6TCZ - chains a and b of the 28 polymer chains in the assembly; structure by electron microscopy, 3.40 A resolution.

Chain a:
Protein: Proteasome subunit alpha type
Organism: Leishmania donovani
Notes: EC 3.4.25.1
Sequence (250 residues; numbered 1 to 250; the number before each row is that of its first residue):
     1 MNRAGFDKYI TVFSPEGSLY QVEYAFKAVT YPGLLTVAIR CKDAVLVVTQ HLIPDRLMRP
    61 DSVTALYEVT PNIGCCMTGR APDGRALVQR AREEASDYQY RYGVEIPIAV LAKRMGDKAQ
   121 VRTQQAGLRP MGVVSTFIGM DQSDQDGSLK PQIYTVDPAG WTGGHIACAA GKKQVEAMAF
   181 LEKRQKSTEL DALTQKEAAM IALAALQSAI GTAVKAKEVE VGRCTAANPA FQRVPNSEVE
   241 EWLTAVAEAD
Not modelled in the structure: 1-3, 249-250

Chain b:
Protein: Proteasome subunit alpha type
Organism: Leishmania donovani
Notes: EC 3.4.25.1
Sequence (231 residues; row label = number of the first residue in the row):
     1 MSEAFYGLTT FSPSGKLIQI EYATTAAGKG TTALGVKATD GVVIAAKKKA PSTLVDASSI
    61 QKVFVLDEHV GCTYSGMGPD CRVLIDSARK NCQQYKLMYN EPIPISQLVR KISAIYQEFT
   121 QSGGVRPFGC SLLVAGVDAN GYHLYQVDPS GTFWAWKATA IGTGSPDAKA FLEKRYTVDM
   181 ELEDAVHTAL LTLKEGFDGQ MTSENTQVGR VVENRFEILS VDQLRDYLDQ I
Not modelled in the structure: 1-2

How chain a and chain b interact:
Residue-residue contacts - 52 pairs, chain a then chain b:
  I10(a) with L8(b), hydrophobic
  T11(a) with R126(b)
  V12(a) with L8(b), hydrophobic; Q19(b)
  F13(a) with Q19(b), hydrogen bond (backbone-side chain); Y22(b); A23(b), hydrophobic; M77(b), hydrophobic; R126(b); P127(b)
  S14(a) with Y22(b)
  P15(a) with Y22(b), hydrophobic
  E16(a) with K29(b), hydrogen bond (backbone-side chain)
  G17(a) with Y22(b); A26(b); K29(b), hydrogen bond (backbone-side chain)
  S18(a) with K29(b)
  L19(a) with M77(b), hydrophobic; R126(b)
  R40(a) with D56(b), salt bridge
  K113(a) with R82(b); D86(b), salt bridge
  D117(a) with V83(b)
  Q120(a) with P79(b); D80(b), hydrogen bond; V83(b)
  T123(a) with R126(b), hydrogen bond (backbone-side chain)
  Q124(a) with F119(b); G124(b); V125(b); R126(b), hydrogen bond (backbone-backbone); F128(b)
  Q125(a) with G124(b)
  A126(a) with A4(b), hydrophobic; G124(b), hydrogen bond (backbone-backbone)
  Y154(a) with S59(b)
  A159(a) with P79(b)
  W161(a) with G78(b); P79(b)
  G164(a) with V55(b); S59(b)
  H165(a) with L54(b), hydrogen bond (side chain-backbone); D56(b)
  I166(a) with L54(b), hydrogen bond (backbone-backbone)
  A167(a) with L54(b)
  M178(a) with S52(b); L54(b), hydrophobic
  L181(a) with L54(b), hydrophobic
  E182(a) with S52(b), hydrogen bond
  Q185(a) with T53(b); L54(b)
  L190(a) with L54(b), hydrophobic
Other interface residues (no listed pair), chain a (32 interface residues in all): G127, G160
Other interface residues (no listed pair), chain b (29 interface residues in all): Y6, T25, G129

Summary:
32 residues of chain a face 29 of chain b across their interface, with 10 hydrogen bonds and 2 salt bridges.
Polar pairs include R40(a)-D56(b), K113(a)-D86(b) and F13(a)-Q19(b).
Here chain a is Proteasome subunit alpha type and chain b is Proteasome subunit alpha type, both from
Leishmania donovani. Entry 6TCZ (Leishmania tarentolae proteasome 20S subunit complexed with LXE408) was
determined by electron microscopy together with 6TD5 from the same study.
